Entry 6LT6 (X-ray diffraction, 2.15 A resolution); this record covers chains A and B.

== Chain A ==
Name: MHC class I antigen
From: Macaca mulatta
UniProtKB: B2ZHY7 (B2ZHY7_MACMU); residues 1-276 here correspond to UniProt positions 22-297 (UniProt number = residue number + 21)
Chain sequence (276 residues; each row starts with the number of its first residue):
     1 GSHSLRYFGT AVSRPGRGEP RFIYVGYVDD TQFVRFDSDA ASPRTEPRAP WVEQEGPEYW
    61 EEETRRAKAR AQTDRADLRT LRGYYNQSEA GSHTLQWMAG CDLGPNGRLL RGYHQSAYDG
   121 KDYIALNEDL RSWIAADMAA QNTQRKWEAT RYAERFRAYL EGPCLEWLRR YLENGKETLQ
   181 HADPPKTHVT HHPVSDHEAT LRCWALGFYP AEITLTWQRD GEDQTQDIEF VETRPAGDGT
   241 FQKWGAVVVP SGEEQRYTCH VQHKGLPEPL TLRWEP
Differences from the reference sequence: engineered mutation Glu128 (Arg149 in B2ZHY7), Glu177 (Lys198 in B2ZHY7)
Disulfides: Cys101-Cys164, Cys203-Cys259
Ligand contacts: (2R)-2,3-dihydroxypropyl hexadecanoate (EKG): Tyr7, Tyr24, Val25, Gly26, Val34, Arg35, Phe36, Thr45, Glu63, Arg66, Ala67, Arg70, Trp97, Tyr152, Arg155, Phe156, Tyr159
From the paper describing this entry:
  - binding site for (2R)-2,3-dihydroxypropyl hexadecanoate: Tyr7, Tyr24, Val34, Phe36, Thr45, Arg66, Ala67, Arg70, Trp97, Tyr152, Arg155, Phe156, Tyr159

== Chain B ==
Name: Beta-2-microglobulin
From: Macaca mulatta
UniProtKB: Q6V7J5 (B2MG_MACMU); residues 0-99 here correspond to UniProt positions 20-119 (UniProt number = residue number + 20)
Chain sequence (100 residues; row label = number of the first residue in the row; numbering starts at 0):
     0 AIQRTPKIQV YSRHPPENGK PNFLNCYVSG FHPSDIEVDL LKNGEKMGKV EHSDLSFSKD
    60 WSFYLLYYTE FTPNEKDEYA CRVNHVTLSG PRTVKWDRDM
Disulfides: Cys25-Cys80
Metal / ion sites: Na+: His84, Leu87

== Chain A / chain B interface ==
Contacting residue pairs (53; chain A residue first):
  Phe8(A) with Phe56(B), hydrophobic
  Gly9(A) with Phe56(B)
  Thr10(A) with Phe56(B); Phe62(B)
  Val12(A) with Ser33(B)
  Arg14(A) with Asp34(B), salt bridge
  Ile23(A) with Leu54(B), hydrophobic
  Val25(A) with Asp53(B); Leu54(B)
  Tyr27(A) with Ser55(B), hydrogen bond; Tyr63(B), hydrogen bond
  Gln32(A) with Asp53(B), hydrogen bond
  Arg35(A) with Asp53(B), salt bridge
  Arg48(A) with Asp53(B), salt bridge
  Gln96(A) with His31(B), hydrogen bond; Phe56(B); Trp60(B), hydrogen bond (side chain-backbone); Phe62(B)
  Trp97(A) with Phe56(B); Trp60(B)
  Gln115(A) with Trp60(B)
  Ser116(A) with Trp60(B)
  Ala117(A) with Trp60(B), hydrophobic
  Asp119(A) with Ala0(B); Ile1(B), hydrogen bond (backbone-backbone); His31(B)
  Gly120(A) with Ile1(B); His31(B)
  Lys121(A) with Ala0(B)
  Asp122(A) with Trp60(B), hydrogen bond
  His192(A) with Asp98(B), salt bridge
  Arg202(A) with Asp98(B), hydrogen bond (side chain-backbone); Met99(B)
  Trp204(A) with Asp98(B); Met99(B)
  Val231(A) with Gln8(B)
  Glu232(A) with Gln8(B), hydrogen bond (backbone-side chain); Ser28(B), hydrogen bond
  Arg234(A) with Gln8(B), hydrogen bond; Tyr10(B); Met99(B), hydrogen bond (side chain-backbone)
  Pro235(A) with Tyr10(B), hydrogen bond (backbone-side chain); Asn24(B); Tyr26(B)
  Ala236(A) with Arg12(B), hydrogen bond (backbone-side chain); Asn24(B), hydrogen bond (backbone-side chain)
  Gly237(A) with Arg12(B); Leu65(B)
  Asp238(A) with Arg12(B)
  Gln242(A) with Tyr10(B); Ser11(B), hydrogen bond (side chain-backbone); Arg12(B), hydrogen bond (side chain-backbone)
  Trp244(A) with Met99(B), hydrogen bond (side chain-backbone)
Other interface residues (no listed pair), chain A (37 interface residues in all): Thr94, Met98, Leu206, Glu229, Thr233
Other interface residues (no listed pair), chain B (27 interface residues in all): Lys6, His13, Pro14, Pro32, Asp59

== In short ==
The interface between chain A and chain B involves 37 residues on one side and 27 on the other, with 18
hydrogen bonds and 4 salt bridges. Polar contacts include Arg14(A)-Asp34(B), Arg35(A)-Asp53(B) and
Arg48(A)-Asp53(B). Bound to chain A: (2R)-2,3-dihydroxypropyl hexadecanoate. The paper reports a binding site
for (2R)-2,3-dihydroxypropyl hexadecanoate at Tyr7(A), Tyr24(A) and Val34(A) among others.
Here chain A is MHC class I antigen and chain B is Beta-2-microglobulin, both from Macaca mulatta. Entry 6LT6
(Crystal structure of rhesus macaque MHC class I molecule Mamu-B*05104 complexed with lysophosphatidylcholine)
was determined by X-ray diffraction, deposited together with 6LAM, 6LAH and 6LB2.
